Entry 8FNF (electron microscopy, 3.50 A resolution); this record covers chains 6 and 14 of the 8 polymer chains in the assembly.

# Chain 6
Molecule: RAP domain-containing protein
From: Trypanosoma brucei
UniProt: Q57ZX7 (Q57ZX7_TRYB2); numbering as in UniProt (aligned over 1-516)
Amino-acid sequence (516 residues; numbered 1 to 516; the number before each row is that of its first residue):
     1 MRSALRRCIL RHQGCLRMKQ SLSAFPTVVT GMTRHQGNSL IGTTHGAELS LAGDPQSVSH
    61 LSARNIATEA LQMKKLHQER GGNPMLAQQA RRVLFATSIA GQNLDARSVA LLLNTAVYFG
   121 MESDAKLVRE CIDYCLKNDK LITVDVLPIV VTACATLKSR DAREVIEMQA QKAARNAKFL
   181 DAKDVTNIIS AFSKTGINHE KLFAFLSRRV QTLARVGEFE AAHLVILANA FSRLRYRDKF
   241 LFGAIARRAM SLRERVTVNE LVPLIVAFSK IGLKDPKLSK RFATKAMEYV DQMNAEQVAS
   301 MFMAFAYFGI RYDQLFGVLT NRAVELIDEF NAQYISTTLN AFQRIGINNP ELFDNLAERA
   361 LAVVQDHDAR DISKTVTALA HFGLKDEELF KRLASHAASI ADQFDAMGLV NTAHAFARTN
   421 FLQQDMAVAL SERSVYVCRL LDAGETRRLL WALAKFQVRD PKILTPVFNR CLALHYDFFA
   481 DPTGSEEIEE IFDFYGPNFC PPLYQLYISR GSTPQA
Unresolved in the structure: 1-57, 510-516

# Chain 14
Molecule: Phytanoyl-CoA dioxygenase family protein
From: Trypanosoma brucei
UniProt: Q38EL9 (Q38EL9_TRYB2); residues 1-366 here = UniProt positions 1-366
Amino-acid sequence (366 residues; each row starts with the number of its first residue):
     1 MRSGRKLGCF TNRLRLPFFS PCSQITALTA SHRCKSYVLK FLRGQLPEDL KDVNGALGCL
    61 YGTLPDVDEF GQFVISPDVV NSFHQFGYVK MPIPVLDHQQ IDKLADEVNE LANNVEHHPK
   121 TERLYATSLA DLTGGPLFFC QGQWRAAWGM HDLIYLPTIT VAASQILNNS LVRLWYDEVF
   181 MKAARTGPCV PWQQNYARWQ HTKPVNHVTV MIALDTMNKD RGAPCLVPGS HRWREGGLLP
   241 PVSYDPTKDE AHQLNTIWEI INEEEGEMLM DTPPVTVDLR RGEALLIHPL TLFATHGNRS
   301 LDAVRCCFIH YMGEKTYAVQ NGPLLPHTTK FQADAMIQGP FYPVVFDPAM TEELTMLPTA
   361 PSEEEA
Unresolved in the structure: 1-35, 350-366

# Chain 6 / chain 14 interface
Residue-residue contacts (32; chain 6 residue first):
  H77(6) with G44(14)
  Q78(6) with K40(14)
  Q88(6) with G58(14); T63(14)
  R91(6) with G44(14), hydrogen bond (side chain-backbone); L46(14); W148(14)
  R92(6) with G58(14); Y61(14); G62(14)
  F95(6) with C59(14); K103(14); E107(14)
  V117(6) with Q45(14), hydrogen bond (backbone-side chain)
  Y118(6) with F41(14); R43(14); G44(14); Q45(14)
  F119(6) with G44(14); W148(14)
  G120(6) with W148(14)
  M121(6) with W148(14), hydrophobic
  E122(6) with P119(14)
  D124(6) with E110(14); H118(14), salt bridge; P119(14)
  R129(6) with E110(14), salt bridge
  S159(6) with E116(14)
  R233(6) with L39(14)
  Q333(6) with S36(14)
  D368(6) with S36(14), hydrogen bond
  Y436(6) with H327(14), hydrogen bond
Interface residues without a listed pair, chain 6 (26 interface residues in all): S123, K126, R160, K194, R370, D371, E432
Interface residues without a listed pair, chain 14 (26 interface residues in all): Y37, L60, D106, K120, K330

# In short
The chain 6/chain 14 interface involves 26 residues from each chain; the contacts include 4 hydrogen bonds and
2 salt bridges. Polar contacts include D124(6)-H118(14), R129(6)-E110(14) and R91(6)-G44(14).
Chain 6 is RAP domain-containing protein and chain 14 is Phytanoyl-CoA dioxygenase family protein, both from
Trypanosoma brucei; the structure, Cryo-EM structure of RNase-untreated RESC-C in trypanosomal RNA editing,
was determined by electron microscopy, deposited together with 8FN4, 8FN6, 8FNC, 8FNI and 8FNK.
